Entry 4Z0M (X-ray diffraction, 1.97 A resolution); this record covers chains A and C of the 3 polymer chains in the assembly.

Chain A (and C):
Name: Enoyl-CoA hydratase
Source organism: Mycobacterium tuberculosis H37Rv
Notes: EC 4.2.1.17; chain C of this document is another copy of the same molecule, construct and numbering; everything in this record applies to it too
Reference sequence: I6Y4E8 (I6Y4E8_MYCTU); numbering as in UniProt (aligned over 1-263)
Sequence (269 residues; each row starts with the number of its first residue):
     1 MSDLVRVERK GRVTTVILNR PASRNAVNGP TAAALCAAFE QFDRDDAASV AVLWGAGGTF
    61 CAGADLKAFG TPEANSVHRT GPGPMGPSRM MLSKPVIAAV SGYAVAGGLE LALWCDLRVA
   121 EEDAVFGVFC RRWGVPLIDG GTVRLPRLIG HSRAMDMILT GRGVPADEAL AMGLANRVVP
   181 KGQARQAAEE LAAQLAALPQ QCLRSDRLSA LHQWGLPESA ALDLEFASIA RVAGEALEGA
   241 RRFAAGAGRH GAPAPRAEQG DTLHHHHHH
Not modelled in the structure: 1-2, 244-269 (chain C: 1-2, 233-269)
Differences from the reference sequence: expression tag (264-269)

Interface between chain A and chain C:
Contacting residue pairs - 77 pairs, chain A then chain C:
  Asp116(A) - Met155(C)
  Leu117(A) - Asp156(C)
  Leu117(A) - Leu159(C)  hydrophobic
  Arg118(A) - Ser152(C)  hydrogen bond
  Arg147(A) - Gly150(C)
  Arg147(A) - His151(C)  hydrogen bond (backbone-backbone)
  Leu148(A) - Gly150(C)
  Leu148(A) - His151(C)
  Leu148(A) - Ser152(C)  hydrogen bond (backbone-backbone)
  Leu170(A) - Arg153(C)  hydrogen bond (backbone-side chain)
  Ala171(A) - Arg153(C)  hydrogen bond (backbone-side chain)
  Met172(A) - Arg153(C)
  Gly173(A) - Ser152(C)  hydrogen bond (backbone-side chain)
  Gly173(A) - Arg153(C)
  Asn176(A) - Ser152(C)  hydrogen bond
  Asn176(A) - Asp156(C)
  Arg177(A) - Asp156(C)  salt bridge
  Arg177(A) - Thr160(C)
  Arg177(A) - Arg162(C)
  Leu195(A) - Leu159(C)
  Leu195(A) - Thr160(C)
  Leu198(A) - Arg131(C)
  Leu198(A) - Leu159(C)
  Pro199(A) - Arg131(C)
  Pro199(A) - Arg132(C)
  Pro199(A) - Gly134(C)
  Cys202(A) - Arg131(C)
  Cys202(A) - Gly134(C)  hydrogen bond (side chain-backbone)
  Cys202(A) - Val135(C)  hydrogen bond (side chain-backbone)
  Cys202(A) - Pro136(C)
  Leu203(A) - Arg131(C)
  Leu203(A) - Leu159(C)
  Asp206(A) - Arg131(C)  salt bridge
  Asp206(A) - Pro136(C)
  Asp206(A) - Leu137(C)  hydrogen bond (side chain-backbone)
  Asp206(A) - Thr142(C)
  Asp206(A) - Ile158(C)
  Arg207(A) - Met155(C)
  Ser209(A) - Thr142(C)  hydrogen bond
  Ala210(A) - Thr142(C)
  Ala210(A) - His151(C)
  Ala210(A) - Met155(C)  hydrophobic
  Leu211(A) - His151(C)
  Gln213(A) - Thr142(C)
  Gln213(A) - Val143(C)
  Gln213(A) - Pro146(C)
  Gln213(A) - Arg147(C)  hydrogen bond
  Trp214(A) - Pro146(C)
  Trp214(A) - His151(C)  hydrogen bond
  Trp214(A) - Trp214(C)  hydrophobic
  Gly215(A) - Gly215(C)
  Leu216(A) - Arg147(C)  hydrogen bond (backbone-side chain)
  Leu216(A) - Gly215(C)
  Glu218(A) - Arg144(C)  salt bridge
  Glu218(A) - Arg147(C)
  Glu218(A) - Leu211(C)
  Ala221(A) - Val143(C)  hydrophobic
  Leu222(A) - Gly140(C)
  Asp223(A) - Arg79(C)  salt bridge
  Glu225(A) - Leu137(C)
  Glu225(A) - Ile138(C)
  Glu225(A) - Asp139(C)  hydrogen bond (side chain-backbone)
  Glu225(A) - Gly140(C)  hydrogen bond (side chain-backbone)
  Glu225(A) - Gly141(C)  hydrogen bond (side chain-backbone)
  Glu225(A) - Thr142(C)  hydrogen bond
  Glu225(A) - Val143(C)
  Phe226(A) - Val77(C)  hydrophobic
  Phe226(A) - His78(C)
  Phe226(A) - Arg79(C)
  Phe226(A) - Arg89(C)
  Val232(A) - Pro136(C)
  Glu235(A) - Gly134(C)
  Ala236(A) - Gly134(C)
  Gly239(A) - Trp133(C)
  Ala240(A) - Phe69(C)  hydrophobic
  Phe243(A) - Leu66(C)  hydrophobic
  Phe243(A) - Lys67(C)
Interface residues without a listed pair, chain A (43 interface residues in all): Pro95, Leu174, Leu191, Pro217, Ser228, Ile229
Interface residues without a listed pair, chain C (38 interface residues in all): Ser88, Glu110

Summary:
43 residues of chain A and 38 residues of chain C are in contact, with 18 hydrogen bonds and 4 salt bridges.
Polar pairs include Arg177(A)-Asp156(C), Asp206(A)-Arg131(C) and Glu218(A)-Arg144(C).
Chain A and chain C are both Enoyl-CoA hydratase (Mycobacterium tuberculosis H37Rv); the structure, EchA5
Mycobacterium tuberculosis, was determined by X-ray diffraction, deposited together with 5E0N.
